Entry 7Y5C (electron microscopy, 4.70 A resolution (low resolution: residue-level contacts below are approximate; hydrogen-bond / salt-bridge calls are withheld)); this record covers chains C and F of the 20 polymer chains in the assembly.

== Chain C ==
Protein: ATP synthase subunit alpha
From: Mycolicibacterium smegmatis
Notes: EC 7.1.2.2
UniProt: A0R202 (ATPA_MYCS2); numbering as in UniProt (aligned over 1-548)
Amino-acid sequence (548 residues; each row starts with the number of its first residue):
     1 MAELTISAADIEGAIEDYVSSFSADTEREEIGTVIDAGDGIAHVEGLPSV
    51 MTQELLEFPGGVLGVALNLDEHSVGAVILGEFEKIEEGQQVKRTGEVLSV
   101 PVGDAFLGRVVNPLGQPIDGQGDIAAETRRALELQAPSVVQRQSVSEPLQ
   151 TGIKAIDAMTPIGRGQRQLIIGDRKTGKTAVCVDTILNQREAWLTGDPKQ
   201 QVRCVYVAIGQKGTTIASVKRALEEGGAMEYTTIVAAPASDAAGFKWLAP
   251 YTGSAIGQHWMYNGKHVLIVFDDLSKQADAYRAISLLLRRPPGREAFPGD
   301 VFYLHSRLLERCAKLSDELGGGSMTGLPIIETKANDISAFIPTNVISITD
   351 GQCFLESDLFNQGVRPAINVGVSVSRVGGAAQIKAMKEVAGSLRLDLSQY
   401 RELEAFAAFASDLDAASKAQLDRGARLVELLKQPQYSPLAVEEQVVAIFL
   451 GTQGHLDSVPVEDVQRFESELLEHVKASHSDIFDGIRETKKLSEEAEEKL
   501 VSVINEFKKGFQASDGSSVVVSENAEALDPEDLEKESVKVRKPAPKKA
Not modelled in the structure: 1-10, 23-27, 521-548
Bound ions: Mg2+: Thr179 (together with ATP)
Residues lining bound ligands:
  - ATP (adenosine-5'-triphosphate), molecule 1: Asp173, Lys175, Thr176, Gly177, Lys178, Thr179, Gln211, Glu331, Phe360, Arg365, Gln433, Pro434, Gln435
  - ATP, molecule 2: Ser347, Val374, Ser375, Arg376
Curated features (UniProtKB/Swiss-Prot):
  - binding site (ATP): Gly172 to Thr179
  - site: Ser373 (Required for activity)

== Chain F ==
Protein: ATP synthase subunit beta
From: Mycolicibacterium smegmatis
Notes: EC 7.1.2.2
UniProt: A0R200 (ATPB_MYCS2); residue numbers follow UniProt; this construct covers 2-475
Amino-acid sequence (481 residues; row label = number of the first residue in the row; numbers below 1 keep their minus sign (Met-5 is residue -5)):
    -5 MHHHHHHTATAEKTAGRVVRITGPVVDVEFPRGSVPELFNALHAEITFGA
    45 LAKTLTLEVAQHLGDSLVRCISMQPTDGLVRGVEVTDTGASISVPVGDGV
    95 KGHVFNALGDCLDDPGYGKDFEHWSIHRKPPAFSDLEPRTEMLETGLKVV
   145 DLLTPYVRGGKIALFGGAGVGKTVLIQEMINRIARNFGGTSVFAGVGERT
   195 REGNDLWVELADANVLKDTALVFGQMDEPPGTRMRVALSALTMAEFFRDE
   245 QGQDVLLFIDNIFRFTQAGSEVSTLLGRMPSAVGYQPTLADEMGELQERI
   295 TSTRGRSITSMQAVYVPADDYTDPAPATTFAHLDATTELSRAVFSKGIFP
   345 AVDPLASSSTILDPAIVGDEHYRVAQEVIRILQRYKDLQDIIAILGIDEL
   395 SEEDKQLVNRARRIERFLSQNMMAAEQFTGQPGSTVPLKETIEAFDKLTK
   445 GEFDHLPEQAFFLIGGLDDLAKKAESLGAKL
Not modelled in the structure: -5 to 7, 472-475
Differences from the reference sequence: initiating methionine (-5); expression tag (-4 to 1)
Bound ions: Mg2+: Thr167 (together with ATP)
Residues lining bound ligands: ATP (adenosine-5'-triphosphate): Ala162, Gly163, Val164, Gly165, Lys166, Thr167, Val168, Arg193, Phe338, Phe343, Met416, Ala419, Phe422

== How chain C and chain F interact ==
Contacting residue pairs - 38 pairs, chain C then chain F:
  Val50(C) - Val74(F)
  Val50(C) - Arg75(F)
  Met51(C) - Gly72(F)
  Thr52(C) - Ile15(F)
  Thr52(C) - Leu73(F)
  Gln53(C) - Asp71(F)
  Asn68(C) - Thr16(F)
  Leu69(C) - Arg14(F)
  Leu69(C) - Ile15(F)
  Leu69(C) - Arg75(F)
  Asp70(C) - Arg14(F)
  Asp70(C) - Arg75(F)
  Glu71(C) - Arg14(F)
  Glu71(C) - Arg75(F)
  Val74(C) - Arg75(F)
  Glu133(C) - Asp71(F)
  Val139(C) - Thr194(F)
  Val139(C) - Asn198(F)
  Val140(C) - Leu106(F)
  Arg142(C) - Thr194(F)
  Arg142(C) - Asn198(F)
  Arg167(C) - Arg193(F)
  Arg294(C) - Val277(F)
  Arg294(C) - Asp317(F)
  Gly299(C) - Glu265(F)
  Asp300(C) - Glu265(F)
  Phe302(C) - Arg258(F)
  Phe302(C) - Gln261(F)
  Tyr303(C) - Glu222(F)
  Arg307(C) - Asp221(F)
  Glu310(C) - Thr194(F)
  Thr343(C) - Tyr309(F)
  Ser347(C) - Arg193(F)
  Ser347(C) - Arg258(F)
  Ile348(C) - Arg193(F)
  Ile348(C) - Met220(F)
  Thr349(C) - Arg193(F)
  Asp350(C) - Arg195(F)
Other interface residues (no listed pair), chain C (30 interface residues in all): Val97, Ala136, Ser306, Arg376
Other interface residues (no listed pair), chain F (27 interface residues in all): Phe42, Ala162, Gly197, Phe217, Ala312

== Overview ==
The interface between chain C and chain F involves 30 residues on one side and 27 on the other. One ATP
molecule is bound between chain C and chain F. Chain C binds ATP. UniProt lists 8 ATP-binding residues on
chain C.
Chain C is ATP synthase subunit alpha and chain F is ATP synthase subunit beta, both from Mycolicibacterium
smegmatis; the structure, Cryo-EM structure of F-ATP synthase from Mycolicibacterium smegmatis (rotational
state 2), was determined by electron microscopy (same publication as 7Y5A, 7Y5B and 7Y5D).
